PDB entry 8JQ6 | X-ray diffraction, 1.71 A resolution | chains A and D of the 4 polymer chains in the assembly

# Chain A (and D)
Name: L-rhamnose isomerase
Organism: Lacticaseibacillus rhamnosus
Notes: chain D of this document is another copy of the same molecule, construct and numbering; everything in this record applies to it too
Chain sequence (434 residues; numbered 1 to 434; the number before each row is that of its first residue):
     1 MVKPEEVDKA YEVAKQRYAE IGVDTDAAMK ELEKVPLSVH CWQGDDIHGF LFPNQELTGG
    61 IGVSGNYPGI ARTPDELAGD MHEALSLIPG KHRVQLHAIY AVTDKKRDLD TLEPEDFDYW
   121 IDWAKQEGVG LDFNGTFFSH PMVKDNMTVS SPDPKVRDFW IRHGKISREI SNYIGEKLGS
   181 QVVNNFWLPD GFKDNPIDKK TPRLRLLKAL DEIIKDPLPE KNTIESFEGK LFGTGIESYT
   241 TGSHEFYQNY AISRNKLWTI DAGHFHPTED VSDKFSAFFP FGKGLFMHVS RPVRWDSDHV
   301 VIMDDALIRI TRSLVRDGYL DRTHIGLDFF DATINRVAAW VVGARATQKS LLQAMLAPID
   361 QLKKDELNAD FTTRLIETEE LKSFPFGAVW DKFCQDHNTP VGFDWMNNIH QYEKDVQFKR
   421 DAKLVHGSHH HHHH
Disordered / not traced: 54-64, 421-434 (chain D: 54-65, 427-434)
Metal / ion sites: Mn2+ site 1: E228, D261, H288, D328 (together with beta-D-allopyranose); Mn2+ site 2: H264, D296, D298
Ligand contacts:
  - beta-D-allopyranose (ALL), molecule 1: M1, F403, D404, M406, N407, H410
  - beta-D-allopyranose (ALL), molecule 2: W42, H97, N134, F138, N185, W187, E228, K230, D261, H264, H288, D296, D328
Reported in the primary citation:
  - catalytic residues: D328 (proposed by the authors, not directly observed)

# Interface between chain A and chain D
Residue-residue contacts - 33 pairs, chain A then chain D:
  K193(A) - H299(D)  hydrogen bond (backbone-side chain)
  K193(A) - D331(D)  salt bridge
  K193(A) - T333(D)
  D194(A) - R291(D)  salt bridge
  D194(A) - H299(D)
  N195(A) - R291(D)
  N195(A) - I302(D)
  L231(A) - R294(D)
  F232(A) - R294(D)
  F232(A) - W295(D)
  E237(A) - V293(D)
  E237(A) - W295(D)  hydrogen bond
  E237(A) - S297(D)
  E237(A) - H299(D)  salt bridge
  S238(A) - V293(D)
  H266(A) - R294(D)
  P267(A) - P267(D)  hydrophobic
  R291(A) - D194(D)  salt bridge
  R291(A) - N195(D)
  V293(A) - E237(D)
  V293(A) - S238(D)
  R294(A) - L231(D)
  R294(A) - F232(D)
  R294(A) - H266(D)
  W295(A) - F232(D)
  W295(A) - T234(D)
  W295(A) - E237(D)  hydrogen bond
  S297(A) - E237(D)
  H299(A) - K193(D)  hydrogen bond (side chain-backbone)
  H299(A) - D194(D)
  H299(A) - E237(D)  salt bridge
  D331(A) - K193(D)  salt bridge
  T333(A) - K193(D)
Interface residues without a listed pair, chain A (20 interface residues in all): T234, I302, F330
Interface residues without a listed pair, chain D (20 interface residues in all): F330

# In short
Chain A and chain D each contribute 20 residues to their interface; the contacts include 4 hydrogen bonds and
6 salt bridges. Among the polar pairs are K193(A)-D331(D), D194(A)-R291(D) and E237(A)-H299(D). Ligands of
chain A: beta-D-allopyranose. E228(A), D261(A), H288(A) and D328(A) form the Mn2+ site 1. From the paper: the
catalytic residue D328(A).
Chain A and chain D are both L-rhamnose isomerase (Lacticaseibacillus rhamnosus); the structure, Crystal
structure of Lactobacillus rhamnosus L-rhamnose isomerase in complex with D-allose, was determined by X-ray
diffraction together with 8JQ3, 8JQ4 and 8JQ5 from the same study.
